Entry 2B07 (X-ray diffraction, 2.10 A resolution); this record covers chain A.

Chain A:
Name: Tyrosine-protein phosphatase, non-receptor type 1
From: Homo sapiens
Notes: EC 3.1.3.48; fragment: catalytic domain, residues 1-299
Reference sequence: P18031 (PTN1_HUMAN); residues 1-299 here = UniProt positions 1-299
Chain sequence (299 residues; row label = number of the first residue in the row):
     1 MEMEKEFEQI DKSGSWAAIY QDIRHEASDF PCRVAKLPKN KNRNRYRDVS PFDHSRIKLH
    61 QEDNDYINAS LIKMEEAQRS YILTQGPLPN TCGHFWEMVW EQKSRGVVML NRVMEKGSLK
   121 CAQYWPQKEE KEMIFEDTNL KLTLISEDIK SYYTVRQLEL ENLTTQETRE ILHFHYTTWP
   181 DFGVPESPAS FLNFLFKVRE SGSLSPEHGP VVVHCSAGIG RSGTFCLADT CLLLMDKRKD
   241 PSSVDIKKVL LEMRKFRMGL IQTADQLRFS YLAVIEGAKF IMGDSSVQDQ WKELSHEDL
Disordered / not traced: 1, 299
Small-molecule neighbours: 598 (6-{[1-(benzylsulfonyl)piperidin-4-yl]amino}-3-(carboxymethoxy)thieno[3,2-b][1]benzothiophene-2-carboxylic acid): Y46, D48, V49, E115, K120, D181, F182, G183, C215, S216, A217, I219, G220, R221, R254, M258, G259, Q262, Q266
UniProt features mapped onto this chain:
  - active site: C215 (Phosphocysteine intermediate)
  - binding site (substrate): D181, C215 to R221, Q262
  - modified residue: M1 (N-acetylmethionine), Y20 (Phosphotyrosine), S50 (Phosphoserine), Y66 (Phosphotyrosine), C215 (Cysteine persulfide), S242 (Phosphoserine), S243 (Phosphoserine)
  - cross-link: C215 to S216 (N,N-(cysteine-1,S-diyl)serine (Cys-Ser))
  - mutagenesis: S50 (S50A/D: No phosphorylation), D181 (D181A: Substrate-trapping mutant), C215 (C215S: Catalytically inactive mutant; abolishes sulfhydration)

Summary:
Chain A binds compound 598. UniProt lists active-site residue C215, 9 substrate-binding residues and 3
mutagenesis sites.
Chain A is Tyrosine-protein phosphatase, non-receptor type 1 (Homo sapiens); the structure, Crystal structure
of PTP1B with Tricyclic Thiophene inhibitor, was determined by X-ray diffraction (same publication as 2AZR).
